PDB entry 8KDA | electron microscopy, 3.19 A resolution | chains A and B of the 17 polymer chains in the assembly

[Chain A (and B)]
Protein: RNA-free ribonuclease P
Organism: Hydrogenobacter thermophilus DSM 653
Notes: EC 3.1.26.5; chain B of this document is another copy of the same molecule, construct and numbering; everything in this record applies to it too
Reference sequence: D3DIV8 (D3DIV8_HYDTT); residues 1-189 here = UniProt positions 1-189
Sequence (189 residues; each row starts with the number of its first residue):
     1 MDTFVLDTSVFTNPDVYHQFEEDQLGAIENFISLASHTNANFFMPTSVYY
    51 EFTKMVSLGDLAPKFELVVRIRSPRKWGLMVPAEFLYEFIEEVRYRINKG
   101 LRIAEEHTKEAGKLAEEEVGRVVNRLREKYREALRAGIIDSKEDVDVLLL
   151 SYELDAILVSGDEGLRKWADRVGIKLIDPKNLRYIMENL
Disordered / not traced: 1 (chain B: 1, 21-22)
What the authors report for this chain:
  - catalytic residues: Asp-7 (proposed by the authors, not directly observed)
  - binding site for Mg2+: Ser-141
  - catalytic residues: Asp-140, Ser-141, Glu-143, Asp-144, Asp-162

[Interface between chain A and chain B]
Contacting residue pairs (79):
  Pro-74(A) with Tyr-87(B)
  Lys-76(A) with Glu-84(B); Tyr-87(B), hydrogen bond
  Leu-79(A) with Pro-82(B); Ala-83(B), hydrogen bond (backbone-backbone)
  Met-80(A) with Met-80(B); Val-81(B); Tyr-152(B)
  Val-81(A) with Met-80(B); Val-81(B), hydrogen bond (backbone-backbone); Leu-86(B), hydrophobic
  Pro-82(A) with Leu-79(B); Met-80(B), hydrophobic
  Ala-83(A) with Lys-76(B); Leu-79(B), hydrogen bond (backbone-backbone)
  Glu-84(A) with Lys-76(B); Trp-77(B)
  Tyr-87(A) with Lys-76(B); Lys-142(B); Val-145(B), hydrophobic; Asp-146(B), hydrogen bond
  Phe-89(A) with Ile-90(B), hydrophobic
  Ile-90(A) with Asp-140(B); Ser-141(B); Val-145(B), hydrophobic
  Glu-91(A) with Lys-142(B)
  Arg-94(A) with Arg-135(B); Asp-140(B), salt bridge; Ser-141(B)
  Ile-97(A) with Tyr-130(B); Leu-134(B), hydrophobic
  Asn-98(A) with Arg-135(B)
  Gly-100(A) with Tyr-130(B)
  Leu-101(A) with Arg-127(B); Tyr-130(B), hydrophobic; Arg-131(B)
  Ala-104(A) with Leu-126(B)
  Glu-105(A) with Leu-126(B); Arg-127(B), salt bridge
  Thr-108(A) with Thr-108(B); Val-122(B); Leu-126(B)
  Lys-109(A) with Val-123(B)
  Ala-111(A) with Ala-111(B); Gly-112(B)
  Gly-112(A) with Ala-111(B); Ala-115(B); Glu-116(B)
  Lys-113(A) with Glu-116(B)
  Leu-114(A) with Gly-112(B)
  Ala-115(A) with Gly-112(B)
  Glu-116(A) with Lys-113(B)
  Val-119(A) with Thr-108(B); Gly-112(B)
  Val-123(A) with Glu-105(B); Lys-109(B)
  Leu-126(A) with Ala-104(B); Glu-105(B); Thr-108(B)
  Arg-127(A) with Glu-105(B), salt bridge
  Tyr-130(A) with Ile-97(B), hydrogen bond (side chain-backbone); Leu-101(B), hydrophobic; Tyr-130(B), hydrogen bond
  Leu-134(A) with Ile-97(B), hydrophobic
  Arg-135(A) with Arg-94(B); Ile-97(B); Asn-98(B)
  Ile-139(A) with Ile-90(B), hydrophobic
  Asp-140(A) with Ile-90(B); Arg-94(B), salt bridge
  Ser-141(A) with Ile-90(B); Arg-94(B)
  Lys-142(A) with Tyr-87(B); Ile-90(B); Glu-91(B), salt bridge
  Val-145(A) with Tyr-87(B), hydrophobic; Ile-90(B), hydrophobic
  Asp-146(A) with Tyr-87(B)
  Leu-149(A) with Tyr-87(B)
Other interface residues (no listed pair), chain A (45 interface residues in all): Trp-77, Leu-86, Val-93, Arg-131
Other interface residues (no listed pair), chain B (45 interface residues in all): Phe-89, Val-93, Gly-100, His-107, Ile-139, Leu-149

[Summary]
Chain A and chain B each contribute 45 residues to their interface; the contacts include 7 hydrogen bonds and
5 salt bridges. Among the polar pairs are Arg-94(A)/Asp-140(B), Glu-105(A)/Arg-127(B) and
Lys-142(A)/Glu-91(B). From the paper: catalytic residues Asp-7(A), Asp-140(A) and Ser-141(A) among others; a
binding site for Mg2+ at Ser-141(A).
Both chains are RNA-free ribonuclease P (Hydrogenobacter thermophilus DSM 653). Entry 8KDA (Cryo-EM structure
of Hydrogenobacter thermophilus minimal protein-only RNase P (HARP) in complex with pre-tRNAs) was determined
by electron microscopy.
